Entry 9HJU (electron microscopy, 3.16 A resolution); this record covers chains A and F of the 11 polymer chains in the assembly.

== Chain A ==
Name: E3 ubiquitin-protein ligase ZFP91
From: Homo sapiens
Notes: EC 2.3.2.27
UniProt: Q96JP5 (ZFP91_HUMAN); residues -289 to 280 here correspond to UniProt positions 1-570 (UniProt number = residue number + 290)
Sequence (570 residues; each row starts with the number of its first residue; numbers below 1 keep their minus sign (Met-289 is residue -289)):
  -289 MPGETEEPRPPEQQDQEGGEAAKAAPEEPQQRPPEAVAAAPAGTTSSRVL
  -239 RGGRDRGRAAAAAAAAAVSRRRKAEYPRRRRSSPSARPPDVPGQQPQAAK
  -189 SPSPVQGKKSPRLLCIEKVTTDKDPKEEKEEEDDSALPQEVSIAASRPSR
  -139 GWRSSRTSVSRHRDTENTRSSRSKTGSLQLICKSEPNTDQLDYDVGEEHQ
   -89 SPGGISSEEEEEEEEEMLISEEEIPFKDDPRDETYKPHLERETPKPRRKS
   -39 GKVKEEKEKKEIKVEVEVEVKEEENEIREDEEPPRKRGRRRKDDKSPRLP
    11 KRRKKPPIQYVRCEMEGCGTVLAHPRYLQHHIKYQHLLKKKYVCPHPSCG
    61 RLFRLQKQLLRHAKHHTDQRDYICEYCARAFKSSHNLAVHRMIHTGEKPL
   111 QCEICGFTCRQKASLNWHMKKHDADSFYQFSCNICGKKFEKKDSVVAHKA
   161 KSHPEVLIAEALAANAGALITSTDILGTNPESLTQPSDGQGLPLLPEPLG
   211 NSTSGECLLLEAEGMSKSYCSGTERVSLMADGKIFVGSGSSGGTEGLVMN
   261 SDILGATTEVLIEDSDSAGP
Not modelled in the structure: -289 to 13, 168-280
Bound ions: Zn2+ site 1: Cys23, Cys28, His41, His46; Zn2+ site 2: Cys54, Cys59, His72, His76; Zn2+ site 3: Cys84, Cys87, His100, His104; Zn2+ site 4: Cys112, Cys115, His128, His132; Zn2+ site 5: Cys142, Cys145, His158, His163
UniProt features mapped onto this chain:
  - zinc finger: Val21 to His46 (C2H2-type 1), Tyr52 to His76 (C2H2-type 2), Tyr82 to His104 (C2H2-type 3), Leu110 to His132 (C2H2-type 4), Phe140 to His163 (C2H2-type 5)
  - region: Leu48 to Asp78 (Interaction with MAP3K14/NIK)
  - modified residue (Phosphoserine): Ser-207, Ser-187

== Chain F ==
Name: Selenide, water dikinase 1
From: Homo sapiens
Notes: EC 2.7.9.3
UniProt: P49903 (SPS1_HUMAN); numbering as in UniProt (aligned over 1-392)
Sequence (392 residues; each row starts with the number of its first residue):
     1 MSTRESFNPESYELDKSFRLTRFTELKGTGCKVPQDVLQKLLESLQENHF
    51 QEDEQFLGAVMPRLGIGMDTCVIPLRHGGLSLVQTTDYIYPIVDDPYMMG
   101 RIACANVLSDLYAMGVTECDNMLMLLGVSNKMTDRERDKVMPLIIQGFKD
   151 AAEEAGTSVTGGQTVLNPWIVLGGVATTVCQPNEFIMPDNAVPGDVLVLT
   201 KPLGTQVAVAVHQWLDIPEKWNKIKLVVTQEDVELAYQEAMMNMARLNRT
   251 AAGLMHTFNAHAATDITGFGILGHAQNLAKQQRNEVSFVIHNLPVLAKMA
   301 AVSKACGNMFGLMHGTCPETSGGLLICLPREQAARFCAEIKSPKYGEGHQ
   351 AWIIGIVEKGNRTARIIDKPRIIEVAPQVATQNVNPTPGATS
Not modelled in the structure: 380-392
UniProt features mapped onto this chain:
  - active site: Cys31
  - binding site (ATP): Lys32, Gly67 to Asp69, Asp87, Asp110, Gly161 to Thr164
  - binding site (Mg(2+)): Asp69, Asp110, Asp265
  - site: Lys32 (Important for catalytic activity)
  - modified residue: Ser2 (N-acetylserine)
  - mutagenesis: Thr85 (T85A: Strongly reduced ADP hydrolysis), Gly268 (G268C: No change in ATP-binding), Gly270 (G270R: No change in ATP-binding), Gly273 (G273A/D/V: Loss of ATP-binding), His274 (H274N: Reduced ATP-binding; H274Y: Increased ATP-binding)

== How chain A and chain F interact ==
Pairs across the interface (27):
  Tyr20(A) with Leu226(F); Lys304(F); Ala305(F)
  Val21(A) with Leu226(F), hydrophobic
  Arg22(A) with Leu226(F), hydrogen bond (side chain-backbone)
  Lys108(A) with His291(F)
  Pro109(A) with His291(F), hydrogen bond (backbone-side chain)
  Gln111(A) with Val196(F); His291(F); Asn292(F), hydrogen bond (backbone-side chain); Ile353(F); Ile354(F); Gly355(F), hydrogen bond (side chain-backbone); Ile356(F); Arg371(F), hydrogen bond (backbone-side chain)
  Glu113(A) with Trp352(F); Ile353(F), hydrogen bond (backbone-backbone); Arg371(F), salt bridge; Ile373(F)
  Ile114(A) with Ala334(F); Ile353(F)
  Cys115(A) with Arg330(F); Ala334(F), hydrophobic; Ile353(F)
  Gly116(A) with Arg330(F), hydrogen bond (backbone-side chain); Ile353(F)
  Leu125(A) with Arg371(F)
Other interface residues (no listed pair), chain A (14 interface residues in all): Val31, Cys112, Phe117
Other interface residues (no listed pair), chain F (21 interface residues in all): Lys225, Val227, Ala333, Cys337, Ala351, Ile367

== In short ==
The interface between chain A and chain F involves 14 residues on one side and 21 on the other, with 7
hydrogen bonds and 1 salt bridge. Among the polar pairs are Glu113(A)-Arg371(F), Arg22(A)-Leu226(F) and
Pro109(A)-His291(F).
Chain A is E3 ubiquitin-protein ligase ZFP91 and chain F is Selenide, water dikinase 1, both from Homo
sapiens; the structure, Structure of 2x Zincore (SEPHS1:QRICH1) binding to ZFP91 on DNA, was determined by
electron microscopy together with 9HJT from the same study.
